Entry 1O6J (X-ray diffraction, 2.35 A resolution); this record covers chains A and B.

== Chain A (and B) ==
Name: Tryparedoxin II
Source organism: Crithidia fasciculata
Notes: chain B of this document is another copy of the same molecule, construct and numbering; everything in this record applies to it too
Reference sequence: O77093 (O77093); residue numbers follow UniProt; this construct covers 16-165
Chain sequence (150 residues; numbered 16 to 165; the number before each row is that of its first residue):
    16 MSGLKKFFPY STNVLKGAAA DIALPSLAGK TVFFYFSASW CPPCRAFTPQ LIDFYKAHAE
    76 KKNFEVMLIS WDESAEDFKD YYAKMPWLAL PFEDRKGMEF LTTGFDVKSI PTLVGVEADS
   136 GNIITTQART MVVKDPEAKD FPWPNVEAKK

== Interface between chain A and chain B ==
Pairs across the interface (28; chain A residue first):
  G119(A) - W55(B)
  G119(A) - P57(B)
  G119(A) - R60(B)  hydrogen bond (backbone-side chain)
  F120(A) - W55(B)
  F120(A) - P57(B)
  E132(A) - S124(B)  hydrogen bond
  G136(A) - P58(B)
  N137(A) - S124(B)  hydrogen bond
  N137(A) - I125(B)
  N137(A) - P126(B)  hydrogen bond (side chain-backbone)
  N137(A) - R144(B)  hydrogen bond
  I138(A) - W55(B)  hydrophobic
  I138(A) - C56(B)  hydrophobic
  I138(A) - P57(B)
  I138(A) - P58(B)
  I138(A) - S124(B)
  I138(A) - I125(B)  hydrogen bond (backbone-backbone)
  I139(A) - W86(B)
  T141(A) - W55(B)
  Q142(A) - E88(B)  hydrogen bond
  P159(A) - K123(B)
  N160(A) - W86(B)
  N160(A) - M113(B)
  E162(A) - W55(B)
  E162(A) - W86(B)
  E162(A) - E88(B)
  A163(A) - M113(B)  hydrophobic
  A163(A) - E114(B)
Interface residues without a listed pair, chain A (17 interface residues in all): F22, D121, S135, T140
Interface residues without a listed pair, chain B (17 interface residues in all): S54, D87, T127

== Summary ==
Chain A and chain B each contribute 17 residues to their interface, with 7 hydrogen bonds. Polar pairs include
G119(A)-R60(B), E132(A)-S124(B) and N137(A)-S124(B).
Chain A and chain B are both Tryparedoxin II (Crithidia fasciculata); the structure, Tryparedoxin II from
C.fasciculata solved by sulphur phasing, was determined by X-ray diffraction, deposited together with 1O81.
